PDB entry 2OC7 | X-ray diffraction, 2.70 A resolution | chains B and D of the 4 polymer chains in the assembly

Chain B (and D):
Protein: Hepatitis C Virus
Notes: engineered mutation(s): C22S; chain D of this document is another copy of the same molecule, construct and numbering; everything in this record applies to it too
Reference sequence: Q9QP06 (Q9QP06_9HEPC); residues 21-39 here correspond to UniProt positions 1678-1696 (UniProt number = residue number + 1657)
Chain sequence (23 residues; numbered 19 to 41; the number before each row is that of its first residue):
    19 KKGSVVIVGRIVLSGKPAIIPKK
Not modelled in the structure: 19 (chain D: 19-20, 37-41)
Differences from the reference sequence: cloning artifact (19-20, 40-41)

How chain B and chain D interact:
Contacting residue pairs - 13 pairs, chain B then chain D:
  Gly-33(B) with Ser-32(D)
  Lys-34(B) with Leu-31(D); Ser-32(D), hydrogen bond (backbone-backbone); Gly-33(D), hydrogen bond (backbone-backbone)
  Pro-35(B) with Val-30(D); Leu-31(D)
  Ala-36(B) with Ile-29(D); Val-30(D), hydrogen bond (backbone-backbone); Gly-33(D)
  Ile-37(B) with Arg-28(D); Ile-29(D), hydrophobic
  Ile-38(B) with Arg-28(D), hydrogen bond (backbone-backbone); Val-30(D), hydrophobic

Summary:
The chain B/chain D interface involves 6 residues from each chain, with 4 hydrogen bonds. Main-chain hydrogen
bonds include Lys-34(B)/Ser-32(D), Lys-34(B)/Gly-33(D) and Ala-36(B)/Val-30(D).
Both chains are Hepatitis C Virus. Entry 2OC7 (Structure of Hepatitis C Viral NS3 protease domain complexed
with NS4A peptide and ketoamide SCH571696) was determined by X-ray diffraction together with 2O8M, 2OBO, 2OBQ,
2OC0, 2OC1 and 2OC8 from the same study.
